Entry 7MJ6 (X-ray diffraction, 1.95 A resolution); this record covers chains A and C of the 3 polymer chains in the assembly.

[Chain A]
Name: MHC class I antigen
Source organism: Homo sapiens
UniProt: Q861F7 (Q861F7_HUMAN); residues 2-277 here correspond to UniProt positions 1-276 (UniProt number = residue number - 1)
Amino-acid sequence (277 residues; row label = number of the first residue in the row):
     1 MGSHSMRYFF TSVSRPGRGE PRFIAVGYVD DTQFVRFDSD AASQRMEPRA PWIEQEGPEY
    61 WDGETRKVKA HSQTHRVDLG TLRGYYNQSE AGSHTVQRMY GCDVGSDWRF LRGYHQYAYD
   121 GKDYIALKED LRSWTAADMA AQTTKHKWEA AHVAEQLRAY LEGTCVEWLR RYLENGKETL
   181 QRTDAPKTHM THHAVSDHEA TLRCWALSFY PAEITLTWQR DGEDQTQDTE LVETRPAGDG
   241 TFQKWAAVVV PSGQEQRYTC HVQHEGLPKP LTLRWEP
Not modelled in the structure: 1, 277
Disulfide bonds: Cys102-Cys165, Cys204-Cys260
Sequence notes: initiating methionine (1)

[Chain C]
Name: Insulin-like growth factor-binding protein-like 1 peptide
UniProt: Q8WX77 (IBPL1_HUMAN); residues 1-9 here correspond to UniProt positions 14-22 (UniProt number = residue number + 13)
Amino-acid sequence (9 residues; numbered 1 to 9; the number before each row is that of its first residue):
     1 LLLPLLPPL

[Interface between chain A and chain C]
Residue-residue contacts (39):
  Met6(A) - Leu1(C)
  Tyr8(A) - Leu1(C)  hydrogen bond (side chain-backbone)
  Tyr8(A) - Leu2(C)  hydrophobic
  Phe10(A) - Leu2(C)  hydrophobic
  Met46(A) - Leu2(C)  hydrophobic
  Glu64(A) - Leu1(C)
  Glu64(A) - Leu2(C)  hydrogen bond (side chain-backbone)
  Lys67(A) - Leu1(C)
  Lys67(A) - Leu2(C)  hydrogen bond (side chain-backbone)
  Lys67(A) - Leu3(C)
  Lys67(A) - Pro4(C)
  Val68(A) - Leu2(C)
  His71(A) - Leu3(C)
  His71(A) - Leu6(C)
  Thr74(A) - Leu6(C)  hydrogen bond (side chain-backbone)
  Thr74(A) - Pro7(C)
  Thr74(A) - Pro8(C)
  His75(A) - Leu6(C)
  Asp78(A) - Pro8(C)
  Asp78(A) - Leu9(C)  hydrogen bond (side chain-backbone)
  Leu82(A) - Leu9(C)  hydrophobic
  Arg98(A) - Leu6(C)
  Tyr100(A) - Leu2(C)
  Tyr100(A) - Leu3(C)  hydrogen bond (side chain-backbone)
  Tyr117(A) - Leu9(C)  hydrophobic
  Tyr124(A) - Leu9(C)  hydrophobic
  Thr144(A) - Leu9(C)
  Lys147(A) - Leu9(C)  hydrogen bond (side chain-backbone)
  Trp148(A) - Pro7(C)
  Trp148(A) - Pro8(C)  hydrogen bond (side chain-backbone)
  Trp148(A) - Leu9(C)  hydrophobic
  Val153(A) - Pro7(C)  hydrophobic
  Leu157(A) - Leu3(C)  hydrophobic
  Tyr160(A) - Leu1(C)  hydrogen bond (side chain-backbone)
  Tyr160(A) - Leu2(C)
  Tyr160(A) - Leu3(C)  hydrophobic
  Thr164(A) - Leu1(C)
  Trp168(A) - Leu1(C)  hydrophobic
  Tyr172(A) - Leu1(C)  hydrogen bond (side chain-backbone)
Interface residues without a listed pair, chain A (30 interface residues in all): Tyr60, Val77, Thr81, His115, Gln156
Interface features reported in the paper:
  - interface residues, chain C: Leu9(C)

[Summary]
The interface between chain A and chain C involves 30 residues on one side and 8 on the other; the contacts
include 10 hydrogen bonds. Polar pairs include Tyr8(A)-Leu1(C), Glu64(A)-Leu2(C) and Lys67(A)-Leu2(C). From
the paper: the interface residue Leu9(C).
Chain A is MHC class I antigen (Homo sapiens) and chain C is Insulin-like growth factor-binding protein-like 1
peptide; the structure, HLA-A*02:01 bound to Neuroblastoma Derived IGFBPL1 peptide, was determined by X-ray
diffraction together with 7MJ7, 7MJ8, 7MJ9 and 7MJA from the same study.
